Entry 1RCD (X-ray diffraction, 2.00 A resolution); this record covers chain A.

Chain A:
Molecule: L ferritin
Organism: Rana catesbeiana
UniProt: P07797 (FRI3_RANCA); residues 0-172 here correspond to UniProt positions 1-173 (UniProt number = residue number + 1)
Chain sequence (173 residues; each row starts with the number of its first residue; numbering starts at 0):
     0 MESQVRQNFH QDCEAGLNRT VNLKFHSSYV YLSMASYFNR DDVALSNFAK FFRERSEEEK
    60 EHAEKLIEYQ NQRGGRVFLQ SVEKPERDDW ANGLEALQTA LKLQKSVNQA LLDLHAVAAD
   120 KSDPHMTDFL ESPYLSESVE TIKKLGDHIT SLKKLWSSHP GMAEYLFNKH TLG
Disordered / not traced: 0-1
Residues lining bound ligands: trimethyl glycine (BET): Phe24, Ser27, Tyr28, Leu31, Ser55, Glu56, Lys59, Glu63, Val81
Curated features (UniProtKB/Swiss-Prot):
  - binding site (Fe cation): Glu58, His61

Summary:
Chain A binds trimethyl glycine. Curated annotation (UniProt) lists Fe cation-binding residues Glu58 and
His61.
Chain A is L ferritin (Rana catesbeiana); the structure, Bullfrog red cell L ferritin tartrate/Mg/ph 5.5, was
determined by X-ray diffraction (same publication as 1RCC, 1RCE, 1RCG and 1RCI).
